PDB entry 2FYN | X-ray diffraction, 3.20 A resolution | chains A and B of the 6 polymer chains in the assembly

[Chain A]
Name: Cytochrome b
Source organism: Rhodobacter sphaeroides
Notes: fragment: cytochrome b
UniProtKB: Q02761 (CYB_RHOSH); residues 2-445 here correspond to UniProt positions 1-444 (UniProt number = residue number - 1)
Amino-acid sequence (445 residues; row label = number of the first residue in the row):
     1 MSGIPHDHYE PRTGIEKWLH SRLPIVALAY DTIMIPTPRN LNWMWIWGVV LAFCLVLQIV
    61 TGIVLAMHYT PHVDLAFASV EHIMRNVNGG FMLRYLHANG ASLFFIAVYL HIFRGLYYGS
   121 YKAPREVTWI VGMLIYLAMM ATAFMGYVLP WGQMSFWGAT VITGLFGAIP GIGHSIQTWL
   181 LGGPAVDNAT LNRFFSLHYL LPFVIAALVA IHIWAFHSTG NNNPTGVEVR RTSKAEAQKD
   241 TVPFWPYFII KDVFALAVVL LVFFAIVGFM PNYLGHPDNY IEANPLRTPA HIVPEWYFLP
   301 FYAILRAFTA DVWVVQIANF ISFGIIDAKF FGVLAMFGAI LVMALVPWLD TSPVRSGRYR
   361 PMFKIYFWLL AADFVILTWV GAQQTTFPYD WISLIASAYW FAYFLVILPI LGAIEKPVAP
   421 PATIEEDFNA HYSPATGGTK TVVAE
Disordered / not traced: 1-2, 431-445
Construct notes: initiating methionine (1); engineered mutation R287 (Ser286 in Q02761)
What the authors report for this chain:
  - mutagenesis - G167S: unchanged catalytic activity
  - mutagenesis - S322A, K329A: decreased catalytic activity

[Chain B]
Name: Cytochrome c1
Source organism: Rhodobacter sphaeroides
Notes: fragment: cytochrome c1
UniProtKB: Q02760 (CY1_RHOSH); residues 1-263 here correspond to UniProt positions 23-285 (UniProt number = residue number + 22)
Amino-acid sequence (269 residues; each row starts with the number of its first residue):
     1 AGGGHVEDVP FSFEGPFGTF DQHQLQRGLQ VYTEVCAACH GMKFVPIRSL SEPGGPELPE
    61 DQVRAYATQF TVTDEETGED REGKPTDHFP HSALENAPDL SLMAKARAGF HGPMGTGISQ
   121 LFNGIGGPEY IYSVLTGFPE EPPKCAEGHE PDGFYYNRAF QNGSVPDTCK DANGVKTTAG
   181 SWIAMPPPLM DDLVEYADGH DASVHAMAED VSAFLMWAAE PKLMARKQAG FTAVMFLTVL
   241 SVLLYLTNKR LWAGVKGKKK TNVHHHHHH
Disordered / not traced: 257-269
Construct notes: conflict P98 (Ala120 in Q02760); expression tag (264-267); insertion (268-269)
Curated features (UniProtKB/Swiss-Prot):
  - binding site (heme c): C36, C39, H40, M185
Disulfide bonds: C145-C169

[Chain A / chain B interface]
Pairs across the interface (72; chain A residue first):
  R39(A) with V255(B)
  F77(A) with F44(B), hydrophobic; L102(B), hydrophobic
  A78(A) with F44(B), hydrophobic
  E81(A) with F44(B); L102(B)
  M84(A) with K105(B); K222(B)
  R85(A) with F44(B), hydrogen bond (side chain-backbone); V45(B); S101(B); A218(B), hydrogen bond (side chain-backbone); A219(B); P221(B); K222(B)
  N86(A) with R48(B), hydrogen bond
  F91(A) with K222(B); A225(B), hydrophobic; R226(B)
  Y95(A) with K105(B), hydrogen bond; E220(B), hydrogen bond; R226(B)
  V242(A) with W252(B), hydrophobic
  Y247(A) with L251(B), hydrophobic; W252(B), hydrogen bond (backbone-side chain)
  F248(A) with W252(B), hydrophobic
  I250(A) with N248(B)
  K251(A) with N248(B)
  V253(A) with L244(B), hydrophobic
  F254(A) with S241(B); Y245(B), hydrophobic
  A257(A) with L237(B); S241(B)
  V258(A) with S241(B)
  L260(A) with L237(B)
  L261(A) with V234(B), hydrophobic
  F264(A) with A233(B), hydrophobic; L237(B), hydrophobic
  V267(A) with R226(B)
  G268(A) with R226(B), hydrogen bond (backbone-side chain); K227(B)
  F269(A) with P16(B); R226(B); K227(B); F231(B)
  M270(A) with L121(B)
  P271(A) with R226(B)
  N272(A) with K105(B)
  Y273(A) with G117(B), hydrogen bond (side chain-backbone); Q120(B); L121(B)
  P277(A) with K105(B); A106(B); I125(B), hydrophobic
  Y280(A) with L102(B); K105(B), hydrogen bond; A106(B), hydrophobic
  I281(A) with A106(B), hydrophobic; R107(B)
  E282(A) with K43(B), salt bridge; F44(B)
  H291(A) with A1(B); G2(B); N162(B)
  W379(A) with M114(B), hydrogen bond (side chain-backbone); G115(B); T116(B)
  Q383(A) with M114(B); G115(B), hydrogen bond (side chain-backbone)
  F428(A) with V255(B), hydrophobic; K256(B)
  N429(A) with K256(B), hydrogen bond (backbone-side chain)
Other interface residues (no listed pair), chain A (43 interface residues in all): M92, P246, A265, A290, Q384, A430
Other interface residues (no listed pair), chain B (45 interface residues in all): P46, E52, A229, G230, T238

[Overview]
The interface between chain A and chain B involves 43 residues on one side and 45 on the other; the contacts
include 12 hydrogen bonds and 1 salt bridge. Among the polar pairs are E282(A)-K43(B), R85(A)-F44(B) and
R85(A)-A218(B). From the paper: S322A and K329A of chain A reduce catalytic activity; G167S of chain A leaves
catalytic activity unchanged.
Chain A is Cytochrome b and chain B is Cytochrome c1, both from Rhodobacter sphaeroides; the structure,
Crystal Structure Analysis of the double mutant Rhodobacter Sphaeroides bc1 complex, was determined by X-ray
diffraction.
